PDB entry 1QF0 | X-ray diffraction, 2.20 A resolution | chain A

Chain A:
Protein: Protein (thermolysin)
From: Bacillus thermoproteolyticus
Notes: EC 3.4.24.27
UniProtKB: P00800 (THER_BACTH); residue numbers follow UniProt; this construct covers 1-316
Amino-acid sequence (316 residues; each row starts with the number of its first residue):
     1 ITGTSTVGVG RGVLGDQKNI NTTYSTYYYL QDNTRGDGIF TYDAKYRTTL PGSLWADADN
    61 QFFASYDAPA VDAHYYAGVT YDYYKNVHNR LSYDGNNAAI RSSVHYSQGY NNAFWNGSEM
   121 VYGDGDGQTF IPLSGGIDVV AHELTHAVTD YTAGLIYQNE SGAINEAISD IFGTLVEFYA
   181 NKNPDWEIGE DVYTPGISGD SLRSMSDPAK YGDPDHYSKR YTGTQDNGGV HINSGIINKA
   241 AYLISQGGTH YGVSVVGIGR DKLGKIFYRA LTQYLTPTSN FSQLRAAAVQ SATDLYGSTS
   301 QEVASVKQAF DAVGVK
Ion coordination: Ca2+ site 1: D57, D59, Q61; Ca2+ site 2: D138, E177, D185, E187, E190; Zn2+: H142, H146, E166 (together with (2-sulfanyl-3-phenylpropanoyl)-phe-tyr); Ca2+ site 3: E177, N183, D185, E190; Ca2+ site 4: Y193, T194, I197, D200
Small-molecule neighbours: (2-sulfanyl-3-phenylpropanoyl)-phe-tyr (TI2): Y110, N111, N112, A113, F114, T129, F130, L133, D138, V139, H142, E143, H146, Y157, E166, I188, G189, L202, R203, H231

Summary:
Bound to chain A: (2-sulfanyl-3-phenylpropanoyl)-phe-tyr. D57, D59 and Q61 coordinate Ca2+ site 1. D138, E177,
D185, E187 and E190 coordinate Ca2+ site 2.
Chain A is Protein (thermolysin) (Bacillus thermoproteolyticus); the structure, Thermolysin (e.c.3.4.24.27)
complexed with (2-sulphanyl-3-phenylpropanoyl)-phe-tyr. parameters for Zn-bidentation of
mercaptoacyldipeptides in metalloendopeptidase, was determined by X-ray diffraction (same publication as 1QF1
and 1QF2).
